5S5W - chains C and D of the 6 polymer chains in the assembly; structure by X-ray diffraction, 2.35 A resolution.

# Chain C
Name: Tubulin alpha-1B chain
Source organism: Bos taurus
UniProt: P81947 (TBA1B_BOVIN); residues 1-451 here = UniProt positions 1-451
Amino-acid sequence (451 residues; numbered 1 to 451; the number before each row is that of its first residue):
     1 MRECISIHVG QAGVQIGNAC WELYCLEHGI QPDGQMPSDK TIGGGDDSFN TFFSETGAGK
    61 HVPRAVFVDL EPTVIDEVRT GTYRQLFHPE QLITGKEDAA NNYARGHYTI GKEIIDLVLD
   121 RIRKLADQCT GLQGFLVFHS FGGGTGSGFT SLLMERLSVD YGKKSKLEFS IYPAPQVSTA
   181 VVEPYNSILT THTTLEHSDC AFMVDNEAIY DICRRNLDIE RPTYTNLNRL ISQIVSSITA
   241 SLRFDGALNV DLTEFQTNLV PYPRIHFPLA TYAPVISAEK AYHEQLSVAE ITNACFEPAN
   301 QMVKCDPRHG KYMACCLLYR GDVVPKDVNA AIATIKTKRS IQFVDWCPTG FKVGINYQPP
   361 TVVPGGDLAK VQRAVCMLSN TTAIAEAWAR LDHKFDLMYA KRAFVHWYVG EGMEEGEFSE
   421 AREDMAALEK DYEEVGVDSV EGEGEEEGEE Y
Disordered / not traced: 441-451
Metal / ion sites: Ca2+ site 1: Asp39, Thr41, Gly44, Glu55; Ca2+ site 2: Tyr282 (shared with 1 residue of chain B)
Small-molecule neighbours:
  - GTP (guanosine-5'-triphosphate): Gly10, Gln11, Ala12, Gln15, Ile16, Asp69, Asp98, Ala99, Ala100, Asn101, Ser140, Gly142, Gly143, Gly144, Thr145, Gly146, Ile171, Pro173, Val177, Ser178, Thr179, Glu183, Asn206, Tyr224, Leu227, Asn228, Ile231
  - STV (N-(1,3-benzodioxol-5-ylmethyl)ethanesulfonamide): Leu248, Val250, Pro325, Val328, Asn329, Ile332, Phe351, Val353, Gly354, Ile355

# Chain D
Name: Tubulin beta-2B chain
Source organism: Bos taurus
UniProt: Q6B856 (TBB2B_BOVIN); the author numbering skips numbers that UniProt does not, so the offset changes along the chain: 1-42 = UniProt 1-42; 45-360 = UniProt 43-358; 369-455 = UniProt 359-445
Amino-acid sequence (445 residues; numbered 1 to 455; 10 numbers in that range are skipped by the numbering (no residue carries them; nothing is unmodelled there); the number before each row is that of its first residue):
     1 MREIVHIQAG QCGNQIGAKF WEVISDEHGI DPTGSYHGDS DL
    45 QLERINVYYN EATGNKYVPR AILVDLEPGT MDSVRSGPFG QIFRPDNFVF GQSGAGNNWA
   105 KGHYTEGAEL VDSVLDVVRK ESESCDCLQG FQLTHSLGGG TGSGMGTLLI SKIREEYPDR
   165 IMNTFSVMPS PKVSDTVVEP YNATLSVHQL VENTDETYCI DNEALYDICF RTLKLTTPTY
   225 GDLNHLVSAT MSGVTTCLRF PGQLNADLRK LAVNMVPFPR LHFFMPGFAP LTSRGSQQYR
   285 ALTVPELTQQ MFDSKNMMAA CDPRHGRYLT VAAIFRGRMS MKEVDEQMLN VQNKNSSYFV
   345 EWIPNNVKTA VCDIPP
   369 RGLKMSATFI GNSTAIQELF KRISEQFTAM FRRKAFLHWY TGEGMDEMEF TEAESNMNDL
   429 VSEYQQYQDA TADEQGEFEE EEGEDEA
Disordered / not traced: 281-285, 442-455
Metal / ion sites: Mg2+: Gln11 (together with GDP)
Small-molecule neighbours: GDP (guanosine-5'-diphosphate): Gly10, Gln11, Cys12, Gln15, Ile16, Asn101, Ser140, Gly142, Gly143, Gly144, Thr145, Gly146, Val171, Pro173, Val177, Ser178, Glu183, Asn206, Leu209, Tyr224, Leu227, Asn228
Curated features (UniProtKB/Swiss-Prot):
  - motif: Met1 to Ile4 (MREI motif)
  - binding site (GTP): Gln11, Glu71, Ser140, Gly144, Thr145, Gly146, Asn206, Asn228
  - binding site (Mg(2+)): Glu71
  - modified residue: Ser40 (Phosphoserine), Thr57 (Phosphothreonine), Lys60 (N6-acetyllysine), Ser174 (Phosphoserine), Thr287 (Phosphothreonine), Thr292 (Phosphothreonine), Arg320 (Omega-N-methylarginine), Glu448 (5-glutamyl polyglutamate)
  - cross-link (Glycyl lysine isopeptide (Lys-Gly)): Lys60 (interchain with G-Cter in ubiquitin), Lys326 (interchain with G-Cter in ubiquitin)

# Interface between chain C and chain D
Pairs across the interface (57):
  Gln11(C) with Gln247(D), hydrogen bond
  Lys96(C) with Arg2(D); Asp130(D), salt bridge; Cys131(D)
  Glu97(C) with Arg2(D), salt bridge; Cys131(D); Arg164(D), salt bridge; Arg253(D), salt bridge
  Asp98(C) with Lys254(D), salt bridge
  Ala100(C) with Arg253(D); Lys254(D); Val257(D)
  Asn101(C) with Lys254(D)
  Arg105(C) with Arg253(D)
  Pro175(C) with Asn349(D)
  Ser178(C) with Lys352(D), hydrogen bond
  Thr179(C) with Gln247(D); Leu248(D); Asn258(D), hydrogen bond (backbone-side chain)
  Ala180(C) with Asn258(D); Lys352(D)
  Val181(C) with Asn258(D), hydrogen bond (backbone-side chain); Ile347(D), hydrophobic; Pro348(D); Asn349(D)
  Tyr210(C) with Asp329(D)
  Glu220(C) with Lys326(D)
  Arg221(C) with Met325(D); Asp329(D), salt bridge
  Tyr224(C) with Gln247(D), hydrogen bond
  Lys394(C) with Pro348(D); Asn349(D), hydrogen bond
  Leu397(C) with Glu345(D); Trp346(D); Ala440(D), hydrophobic
  Met398(C) with Trp346(D), hydrogen bond (backbone-backbone); Pro348(D)
  Lys401(C) with Phe262(D); Trp346(D); Ala438(D); Thr439(D), hydrogen bond (side chain-backbone)
  Arg402(C) with Phe262(D)
  Ala403(C) with Pro261(D); Phe262(D), hydrophobic
  Phe404(C) with Val257(D); Asn258(D); Val260(D); Pro261(D), hydrogen bond (backbone-backbone); Thr314(D); Ile347(D), hydrophobic
  His406(C) with Val260(D), hydrogen bond (side chain-backbone); Pro261(D); Phe262(D); Pro263(D)
  Trp407(C) with Ala256(D), hydrophobic; Val257(D); Val260(D), hydrogen bond (side chain-backbone)
Interface residues without a listed pair, chain C (27 interface residues in all): Val182, Glu411
Interface residues without a listed pair, chain D (30 interface residues in all): Asp251, Asn350

# Summary
Chain C and chain D form an interface of 27 and 30 residues respectively, with 11 hydrogen bonds and 6 salt
bridges. Among the polar pairs are Lys96(C)-Asp130(D), Glu97(C)-Arg2(D) and Glu97(C)-Arg164(D). Ligands of
chain C: GTP and compound STV. Chain D binds GDP.
Here chain C is Tubulin alpha-1B chain and chain D is Tubulin beta-2B chain, both from Bos taurus. Entry 5S5W
(Tubulin-Z53860899-complex) was determined by X-ray diffraction (same publication as 5S4L, 5S4M, 5S4N, 5S4O,
5S4P, 5S4Q and 52 further entries).
